PDB entry 6RDQ | electron microscopy, 4.00 A resolution | chains 1 and 5 of the 31 polymer chains in the assembly

== Chain 1 ==
Name: ATP synthase associated protein ASA1
From: Polytomella sp. Pringsheim 198.80
UniProt: Q85JD5 (Q85JD5_9CHLO); residue numbers follow UniProt; this construct covers 1-618
Sequence (618 residues; each row starts with the number of its first residue):
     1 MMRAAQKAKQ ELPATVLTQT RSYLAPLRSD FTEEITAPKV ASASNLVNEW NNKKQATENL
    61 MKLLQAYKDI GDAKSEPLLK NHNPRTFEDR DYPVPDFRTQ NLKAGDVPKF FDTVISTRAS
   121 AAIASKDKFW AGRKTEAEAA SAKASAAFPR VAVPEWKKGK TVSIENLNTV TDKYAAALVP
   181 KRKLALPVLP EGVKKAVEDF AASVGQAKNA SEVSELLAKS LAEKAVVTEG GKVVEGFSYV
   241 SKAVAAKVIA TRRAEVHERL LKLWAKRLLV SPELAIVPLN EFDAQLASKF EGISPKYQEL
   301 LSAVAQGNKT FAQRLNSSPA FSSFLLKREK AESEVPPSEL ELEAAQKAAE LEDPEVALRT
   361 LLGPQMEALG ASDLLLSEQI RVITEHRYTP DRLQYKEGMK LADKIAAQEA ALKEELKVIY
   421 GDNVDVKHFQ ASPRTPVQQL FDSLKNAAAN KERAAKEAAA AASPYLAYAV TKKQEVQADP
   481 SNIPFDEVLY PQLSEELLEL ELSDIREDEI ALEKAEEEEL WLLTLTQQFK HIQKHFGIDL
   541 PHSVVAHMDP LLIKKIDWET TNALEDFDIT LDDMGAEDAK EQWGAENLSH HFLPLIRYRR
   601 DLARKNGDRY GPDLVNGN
Not modelled in the structure: 1-22, 618

== Chain 5 ==
Name: Mitochondrial F1F0 ATP synthase associated 14 kDa protein
From: Polytomella sp. Pringsheim 198.80
UniProt: A0A024FSR7 (A0A024FSR7_9CHLO); numbering as in UniProt (aligned over 1-123)
Sequence (123 residues; row label = number of the first residue in the row):
     1 MKLLPESLQQ EAATAAVVAS WVLWHLDTQL LPTIMREHKL HACWAAAAKR YNEKLFKLNP
    61 SYDRVLSLPA VSKNQVLENV FHTAPKAPVE HLEKMVSANS KVYDALNLQS KRVLIWQVKP
   121 ALF

== Chain 1 / chain 5 interface ==
Pairs across the interface (123):
  Leu-79(1) / Val-80(5)  hydrophobic
  His-82(1) / Asn-79(5)
  His-82(1) / His-82(5)
  Asn-83(1) / Val-76(5)
  Pro-84(1) / Val-71(5)
  Pro-84(1) / Asn-79(5)
  Arg-85(1) / Pro-69(5)
  Arg-85(1) / Val-71(5)  hydrogen bond (side chain-backbone)
  Arg-85(1) / Ser-72(5)
  Arg-85(1) / Lys-73(5)
  Arg-85(1) / Val-76(5)
  Glu-88(1) / Pro-69(5)
  Glu-88(1) / Ala-70(5)  hydrogen bond (side chain-backbone)
  Glu-88(1) / Val-71(5)  hydrogen bond (side chain-backbone)
  Arg-90(1) / Ser-67(5)  hydrogen bond (side chain-backbone)
  Arg-90(1) / Leu-68(5)
  Arg-90(1) / Pro-69(5)
  Val-94(1) / Leu-66(5)  hydrophobic
  Asp-96(1) / Asp-63(5)
  Arg-98(1) / Phe-56(5)  hydrogen bond (side chain-backbone)
  Arg-98(1) / Asn-59(5)  hydrogen bond (side chain-backbone)
  Arg-98(1) / Pro-60(5)
  Arg-98(1) / Tyr-62(5)
  Phe-111(1) / Asp-63(5)
  Phe-111(1) / Val-65(5)  hydrophobic
  Phe-111(1) / Leu-66(5)  hydrophobic
  Val-114(1) / Leu-66(5)  hydrophobic
  Ile-115(1) / Ala-70(5)
  Arg-118(1) / Leu-66(5)  hydrogen bond (side chain-backbone)
  Arg-118(1) / Leu-68(5)
  Ala-119(1) / Ala-70(5)
  Lys-126(1) / Asn-79(5)  hydrogen bond
  Pro-154(1) / Asn-99(5)
  Trp-156(1) / Leu-106(5)
  Thr-161(1) / Leu-106(5)
  Thr-161(1) / Ile-115(5)
  Val-162(1) / Val-102(5)  hydrophobic
  Val-162(1) / Leu-106(5)  hydrogen bond (backbone-backbone)
  Val-162(1) / Asn-107(5)
  Leu-167(1) / Asn-99(5)
  Leu-167(1) / Tyr-103(5)  hydrophobic
  Tyr-174(1) / His-91(5)
  Tyr-174(1) / Leu-92(5)  hydrophobic
  Tyr-174(1) / Met-95(5)
  Ala-175(1) / Leu-92(5)  hydrophobic
  Leu-178(1) / Pro-88(5)
  Leu-178(1) / Val-89(5)
  Phe-282(1) / Tyr-62(5)  hydrophobic
  Leu-286(1) / Tyr-62(5)  hydrophobic
  Ala-287(1) / Phe-56(5)
  Ser-288(1) / Phe-56(5)
  Phe-290(1) / Asn-52(5)
  Phe-290(1) / Glu-53(5)
  Phe-290(1) / Phe-56(5)  hydrophobic
  Glu-291(1) / Glu-53(5)
  Ile-293(1) / Phe-56(5)  hydrophobic
  Glu-397(1) / Ser-72(5)
  Glu-397(1) / Asn-74(5)  hydrogen bond
  Glu-397(1) / Gln-75(5)
  Lys-400(1) / Asn-74(5)
  Leu-401(1) / Lys-73(5)
  Leu-401(1) / Asn-74(5)
  Leu-401(1) / Leu-77(5)  hydrophobic
  Lys-404(1) / Asn-74(5)
  Lys-404(1) / Glu-78(5)
  Ser-463(1) / Tyr-103(5)
  Pro-464(1) / Tyr-103(5)
  Tyr-465(1) / Val-96(5)
  Tyr-465(1) / Asn-99(5)
  Tyr-465(1) / Ser-100(5)
  Tyr-465(1) / Tyr-103(5)  hydrophobic
  Leu-466(1) / Val-96(5)  hydrophobic
  Ala-469(1) / Val-96(5)  hydrophobic
  Lys-473(1) / Leu-92(5)
  Leu-497(1) / Phe-81(5)  hydrophobic
  Leu-500(1) / Lys-73(5)
  Glu-507(1) / Pro-69(5)
  Ala-511(1) / Leu-68(5)  hydrophobic
  Lys-514(1) / Arg-64(5)  hydrogen bond (backbone-side chain)
  Glu-518(1) / Pro-60(5)
  Trp-521(1) / Leu-55(5)  hydrophobic
  Leu-522(1) / Leu-55(5)  hydrophobic
  Leu-525(1) / Tyr-51(5)
  Leu-525(1) / Leu-55(5)  hydrophobic
  Phe-529(1) / Trp-44(5)  hydrophobic
  Phe-536(1) / Glu-37(5)
  His-542(1) / Thr-33(5)
  His-542(1) / Glu-37(5)  salt bridge
  Val-545(1) / Leu-40(5)  hydrophobic
  Leu-552(1) / Leu-40(5)  hydrophobic
  Ile-553(1) / Arg-36(5)
  Ile-556(1) / Met-35(5)
  Ile-556(1) / Arg-36(5)
  Ile-556(1) / Lys-39(5)
  Ile-556(1) / Leu-40(5)
  Asp-557(1) / Arg-36(5)  salt bridge
  Glu-559(1) / Lys-39(5)  salt bridge
  Thr-560(1) / Leu-31(5)
  Thr-560(1) / Met-35(5)
  Leu-564(1) / Lys-39(5)  hydrogen bond (backbone-side chain)
  Glu-565(1) / Met-35(5)
  Glu-565(1) / Lys-39(5)
  Asp-568(1) / His-38(5)  salt bridge
  Asp-568(1) / Ala-42(5)
  Lys-580(1) / Ala-46(5)
  Glu-581(1) / Ala-46(5)
  Glu-581(1) / Arg-50(5)
  Gln-582(1) / Arg-50(5)
  Trp-583(1) / Cys-43(5)  hydrophobic
  Gly-584(1) / Cys-43(5)
  Gly-584(1) / Ala-47(5)
  Ala-585(1) / Ala-47(5)
  Ala-585(1) / Arg-50(5)
  Asn-587(1) / Cys-43(5)  hydrogen bond
  Leu-588(1) / Trp-44(5)
  His-591(1) / Trp-44(5)
  His-591(1) / Tyr-51(5)  hydrogen bond
  Phe-592(1) / Tyr-51(5)  hydrophobic
  Phe-592(1) / Lys-54(5)
  Phe-592(1) / Leu-55(5)  hydrophobic
  Phe-592(1) / Leu-58(5)  hydrophobic
  Leu-595(1) / Leu-58(5)  hydrophobic
  Arg-599(1) / Leu-58(5)  hydrogen bond (side chain-backbone)
Other interface residues (no listed pair), chain 1 (91 interface residues in all): Pro-95, Phe-97, Ala-122, Ile-123, Val-151, Val-153, Ser-163, Ile-164, Val-170, Lys-289, Glu-501, Asp-504, Ala-515, Ile-532, Asp-566, Phe-567
Other interface residues (no listed pair), chain 5 (61 interface residues in all): His-41, Lys-49, Lys-57, Asp-104

== Overview ==
91 residues of chain 1 face 61 of chain 5 across their interface, with 15 hydrogen bonds and 4 salt bridges.
Polar pairs include His-542(1)/Glu-37(5), Asp-557(1)/Arg-36(5) and Glu-559(1)/Lys-39(5).
Chain 1 is ATP synthase associated protein ASA1 and chain 5 is Mitochondrial F1F0 ATP synthase associated 14
kDa protein, both from Polytomella sp. Pringsheim 198.80; the structure, Cryo-EM structure of Polytomella
F-ATP synthase, Rotary substate 1D, composite map, was determined by electron microscopy, deposited together
with 6RD4, 6RD5, 6RD6, 6RD7, 6RD8, 6RD9 and 46 further entries.
